4UWC - chain A; structure by X-ray diffraction, 1.96 A resolution.

== Chain A ==
Protein: Fibroblast growth factor receptor 1
Source organism: Homo sapiens
Notes: EC 2.7.10.1; fragment: kinase domain, residues 458-765
UniProtKB: P11362 (FGFR1_HUMAN); residues 458-765 here = UniProt positions 458-765
Sequence (309 residues; row label = number of the first residue in the row):
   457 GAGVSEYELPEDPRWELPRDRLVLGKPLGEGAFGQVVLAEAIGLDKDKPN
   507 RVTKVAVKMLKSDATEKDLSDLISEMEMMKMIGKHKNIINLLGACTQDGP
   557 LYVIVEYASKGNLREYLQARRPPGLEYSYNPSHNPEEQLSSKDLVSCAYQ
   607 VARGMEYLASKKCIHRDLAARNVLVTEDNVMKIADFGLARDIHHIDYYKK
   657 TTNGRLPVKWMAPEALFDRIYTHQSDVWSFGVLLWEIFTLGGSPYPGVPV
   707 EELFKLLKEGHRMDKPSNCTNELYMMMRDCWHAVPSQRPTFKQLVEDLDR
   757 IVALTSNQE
Unresolved in the structure: 457-464
Construct notes: expression tag (457); engineered mutation A488 (Cys in P11362), S584 (Cys in P11362)
UniProt features mapped onto this chain:
  - active site: D623 (Proton acceptor)
  - binding site (ATP): L484 to G487, F489, G490, K514, E562 to A564, N568, R627, D641
  - modified residue (Phosphotyrosine): Y463, Y583, Y585, Y653, Y654, Y730
  - natural variant: R470 (R470L: In HH2), P483 (P483T: In HH2), G490 (G490R: In HRTFDS), A520 (A520T: In HH2), I538 (I538V: In HH2), N546 (N546K: In ECCL), V607 (V607M: In HH2), K618 (K618N: In HH2), H621 (H621R: In HH2), R622 (R622G: In HH2; R622Q: In HH2), D623 (D623Y: In HRTFDS), R627 (R627T: In HRTFDS), 16 further natural variant entries in UniProt
  - mutagenesis: K514 (K514A: Loss of kinase activity), R577 (R577E: Strongly reduced autophosphorylation in response to FGF signaling. No effect on in vitro kinase activity), R609 (R609V: Abolishes interaction with PLCG1), D623 (D623A: Loss of kinase activity), Y653 (Y653F: No effect on kinase activity. Loss of autophosphorylation and kinase activity; when associated with F-654), Y654 (Y654F: Reduced kinase activity. Loss of autophosphorylation and kinase activity; when associated with F-653), D755 (D755V: Abolishes interaction with PLCG1)
Ligand contacts:
  - 4Y0 (3,4-dimethoxy-N-(5-phenyl-1H-pyrazol-3-yl)benzamide): L484, F489, V492, A512, K514, I545, V561, E562, Y563, A564, S565, K566, G567, E571, L630, A640
  - propanoic acid (PPI), molecule 1: K566, Y572, R576
  - propanoic acid (PPI), molecule 2: Q574, R577, G697, G698, S699, P702
What the authors report for this chain:
  - binding site for 4Y0: E562, A564

== In short ==
Chain A binds compound 4Y0 and propanoic acid. UniProt lists active-site residue D623, 13 ATP-binding residues
and 7 mutagenesis sites. From the paper: a binding site for 4Y0 at E562 and A564.
Chain A is Fibroblast growth factor receptor 1 (Homo sapiens); the structure, Fibroblast growth factor
receptor 1 kinase in complex with JK-P3, was determined by X-ray diffraction together with 4UWB from the same
study.
